6FLP - chains D and T of the 8 polymer chains in the assembly; structure by electron microscopy, 4.10 A resolution (low resolution: residue-level contacts below are approximate; hydrogen-bond / salt-bridge calls are withheld).

== Chain D ==
Molecule: DNA-directed RNA polymerase subunit beta'
From: Escherichia coli (strain K12)
Notes: EC 2.7.7.6
Reference sequence: P0A8T7 (RPOC_ECOLI); residues 1-1407 here = UniProt positions 1-1407
Chain sequence (1407 residues; numbered 1 to 1407; the number before each row is that of its first residue):
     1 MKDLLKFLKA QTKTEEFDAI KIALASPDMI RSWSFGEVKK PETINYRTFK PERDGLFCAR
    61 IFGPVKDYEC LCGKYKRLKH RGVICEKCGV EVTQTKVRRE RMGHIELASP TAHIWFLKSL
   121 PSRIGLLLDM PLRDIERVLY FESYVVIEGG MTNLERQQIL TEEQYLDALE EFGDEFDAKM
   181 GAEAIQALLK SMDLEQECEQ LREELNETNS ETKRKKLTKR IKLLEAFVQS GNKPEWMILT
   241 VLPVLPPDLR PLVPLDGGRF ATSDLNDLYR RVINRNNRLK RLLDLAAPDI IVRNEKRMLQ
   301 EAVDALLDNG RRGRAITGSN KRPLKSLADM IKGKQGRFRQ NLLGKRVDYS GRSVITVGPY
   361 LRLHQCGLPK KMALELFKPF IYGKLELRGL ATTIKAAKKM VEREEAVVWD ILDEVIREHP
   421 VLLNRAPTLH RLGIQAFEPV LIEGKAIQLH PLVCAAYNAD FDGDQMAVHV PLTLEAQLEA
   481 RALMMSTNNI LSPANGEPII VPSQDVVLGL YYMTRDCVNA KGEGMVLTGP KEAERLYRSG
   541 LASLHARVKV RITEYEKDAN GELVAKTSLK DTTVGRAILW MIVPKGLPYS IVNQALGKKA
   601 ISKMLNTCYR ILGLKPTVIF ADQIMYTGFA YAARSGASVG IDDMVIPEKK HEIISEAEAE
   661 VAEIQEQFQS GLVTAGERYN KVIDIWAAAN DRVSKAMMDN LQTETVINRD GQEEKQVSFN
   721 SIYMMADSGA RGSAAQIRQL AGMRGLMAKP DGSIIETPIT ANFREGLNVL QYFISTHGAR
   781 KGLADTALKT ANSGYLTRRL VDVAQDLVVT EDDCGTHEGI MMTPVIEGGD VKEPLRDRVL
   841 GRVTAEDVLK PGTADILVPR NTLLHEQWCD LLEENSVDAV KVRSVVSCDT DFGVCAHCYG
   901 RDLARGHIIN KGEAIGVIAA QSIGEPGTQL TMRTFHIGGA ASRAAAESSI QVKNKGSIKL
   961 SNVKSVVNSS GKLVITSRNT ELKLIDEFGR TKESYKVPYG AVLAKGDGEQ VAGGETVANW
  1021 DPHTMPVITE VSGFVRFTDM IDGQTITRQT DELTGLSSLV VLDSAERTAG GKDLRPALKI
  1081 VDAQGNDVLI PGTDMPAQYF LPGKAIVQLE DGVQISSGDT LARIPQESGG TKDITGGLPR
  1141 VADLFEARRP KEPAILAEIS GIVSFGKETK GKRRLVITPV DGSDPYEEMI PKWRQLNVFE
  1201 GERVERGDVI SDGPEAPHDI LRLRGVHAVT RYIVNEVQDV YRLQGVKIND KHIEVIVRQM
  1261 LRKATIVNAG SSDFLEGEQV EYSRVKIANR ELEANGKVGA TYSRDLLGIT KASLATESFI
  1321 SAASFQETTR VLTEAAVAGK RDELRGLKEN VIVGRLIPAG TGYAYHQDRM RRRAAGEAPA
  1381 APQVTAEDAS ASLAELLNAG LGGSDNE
Unresolved in the structure: 1-15, 932-947, 1127-1136, 1376-1407
UniProt features mapped onto this chain:
  - binding site (Zn(2+)): Cys70, Cys72, Cys85, Cys88, Cys814, Cys888, Cys895, Cys898
  - binding site (Mg(2+)): Asp460, Asp462, Asp464
  - modified residue: Lys983 (N6-acetyllysine)
  - mutagenesis: Gln504 (Q504P: Resistant to antibiotics salinamide A and B), Asn690 (N690D: Resistant to antibiotics salinamide A and B), Met697 (M697V: Resistant to antibiotics salinamide A and B), Ala735 (A735T: Resistant to antibiotics salinamide A and B), Arg738 (R738C/H/P/S: Resistant to antibiotics salinamide A and B), Ala748 (A748E: Resistant to antibiotics salinamide A and B), Pro758 (P758S/T: Resistant to antibiotics salinamide A and B), Phe763 (F763C: Resistant to antibiotics salinamide A and B), Ser775 (S775A: Resistant to antibiotics salinamide A and B), Ala779 (A779T/V: Resistant to antibiotics salinamide A and B), Arg780 (R780C: Resistant to antibiotics salinamide A and B), Gly782 (G782A/C: Resistant to antibiotics salinamide A and B), 1 further mutagenesis entry in UniProt
Bound ions: Zn2+ site 1 near Cys72 (its only coordinating residue here); Mg2+: Asp462, Asp464; Zn2+ site 2: Cys814, Cys888, Cys895

== Chain T ==
Molecule: 39-nt DNA strand
Sequence (39 nucleotides; numbered 1 to 39; the number before each row is that of its first residue):
     1 CTCTGAATCT CTTCCAGCAC ACATCGGTCA GTACGTCCC

== Interface between chain D and chain T ==
Residue-residue contacts - 19 pairs, chain D then chain T:
  Asn209(D) - DT4(T)
  Asn209(D) - DG5(T)
  Ser210(D) - DT4(T)
  Ser210(D) - DG5(T)
  Glu211(D) - DG5(T)
  Thr212(D) - DG5(T)
  Leu255(D) - DC25(T)
  Ala261(D) - DC25(T)
  Lys332(D) - DT13(T)
  Lys334(D) - DA16(T)
  Lys334(D) - DG17(T)
  Arg339(D) - DC15(T)
  Arg352(D) - DC18(T)
  Arg352(D) - DA19(T)
  Thr790(D) - DA16(T)
  Ala791(D) - DA16(T)
  Gly794(D) - DA16(T)
  Tyr795(D) - DC15(T)
  Arg798(D) - DC15(T)
Also at the interface, not in a pair above, chain D (24 interface residues in all): Tyr46, Lys213, Thr262, Arg270, Arg311, Arg346, Met1189, Gln1326, Glu1327
Also at the interface, not in a pair above, chain T (13 interface residues in all): DA6, DA7, DC14, DG26

== Overview ==
Chain D and chain T form an interface of 24 and 13 residues respectively. The Mg2+ site is built by Asp462(D)
and Asp464(D). UniProt lists 8 Zn2+-binding residues, 3 Mg2+-binding residues and 13 mutagenesis sites on
chain D.
Chain D is DNA-directed RNA polymerase subunit beta' (Escherichia coli (strain K12)) and chain T is a 39-nt
DNA strand; the structure, CryoEM structure of E.coli RNA polymerase paused elongation complex without RNA
hairpin bound to NusA, was determined by electron microscopy together with 6FLQ from the same study.
